Entry 6ITC (electron microscopy, 3.45 A resolution); this record covers chains A and Y of the 7 polymer chains in the assembly.

Chain A:
Protein: Protein translocase subunit SecA
Source organism: Bacillus subtilis (strain 168)
UniProt: P28366 (SECA_BACSU); residue numbers follow UniProt; this construct covers 1-780
Chain sequence (780 residues; each row starts with the number of its first residue):
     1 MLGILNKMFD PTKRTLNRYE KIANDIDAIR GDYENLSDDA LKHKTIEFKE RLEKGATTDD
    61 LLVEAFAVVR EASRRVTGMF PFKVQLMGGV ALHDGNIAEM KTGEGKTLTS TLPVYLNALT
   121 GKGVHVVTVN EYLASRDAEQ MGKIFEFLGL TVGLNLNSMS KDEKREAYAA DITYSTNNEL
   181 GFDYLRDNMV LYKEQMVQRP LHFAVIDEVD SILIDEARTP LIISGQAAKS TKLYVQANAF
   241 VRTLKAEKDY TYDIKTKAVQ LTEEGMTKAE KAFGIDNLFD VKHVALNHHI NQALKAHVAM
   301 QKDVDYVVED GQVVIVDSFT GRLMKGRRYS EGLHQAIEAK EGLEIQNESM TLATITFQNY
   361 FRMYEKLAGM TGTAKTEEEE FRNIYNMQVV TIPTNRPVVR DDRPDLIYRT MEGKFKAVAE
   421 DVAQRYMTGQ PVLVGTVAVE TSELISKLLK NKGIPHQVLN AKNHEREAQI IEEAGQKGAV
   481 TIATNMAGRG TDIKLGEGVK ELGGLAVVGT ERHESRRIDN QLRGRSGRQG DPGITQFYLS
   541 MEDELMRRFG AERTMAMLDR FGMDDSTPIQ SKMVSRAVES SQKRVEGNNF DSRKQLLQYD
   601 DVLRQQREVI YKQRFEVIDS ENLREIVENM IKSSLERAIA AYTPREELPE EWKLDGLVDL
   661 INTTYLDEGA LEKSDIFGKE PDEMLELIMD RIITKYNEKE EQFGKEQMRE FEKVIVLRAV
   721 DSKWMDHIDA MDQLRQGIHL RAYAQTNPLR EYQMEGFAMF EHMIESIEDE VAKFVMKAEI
Unresolved in the structure: 1-13, 779-780
Residues lining bound ligands:
  - ADP (adenosine-5'-diphosphate): Met79, Phe80, Pro81, Phe82, Gln85, Thr102, Gly103, Glu104, Gly105, Lys106, Thr107, Arg136, Asp492, Lys494, Arg528, Gln529
  - beryllium trifluoride (BEF): Thr102, Gly103, Glu208, Arg489, Gly490, Thr491, Gln521, Gly524, Arg525, Arg528
Curated features (UniProtKB/Swiss-Prot):
  - binding site (ATP): Met79, Phe80, Gln85, Gly103 to Thr107, Asp492
  - mutagenesis: Lys101 (K101N: Can restore growth of E.coli secA mutants), Lys106 (K106N: Loss of activity. Cannot complement E.coli secA mutants), Gly587 (G587C: Forms position 587-750 dimers upon oxidation in vitro; when associated with C-750. Does not form position 587-587 dimers (homodimers)), Asn588 (N588C: Forms position 588-588 dimers upon oxidation in vitro (homodimers)), Arg750 (R750C: Forms position 587-750 dimers upon oxidation in vitro; when associated with C-587. Also forms position 750-750 dimers (homodimers))

Chain Y:
Protein: Protein translocase subunit SecY
Source organism: Geobacillus thermodenitrificans (strain NG80-2)
UniProt: A4IJK8 (A4IJK8_GEOTN); aligned to UniProt positions 1-430 over residues 1-430
Chain sequence (424 residues; each row starts with the number of its first residue; note: 6 numbers in that range are skipped by the numbering (no residue carries them; nothing is unmodelled there)):
     1 MFRTISNFMR VSDIRNKIIF TLLMLIVFRI GTFIPVPSVN TDVLKLQDQL NAFGVLNIFC
    61 GGALQNFSIF AMGVMPYITA SIIVQLLQMD VVPKFAEWSK QGEMGRRKLA QFTRYFTIVL
   121 GFIQALGMSY GFNNLAGGML IQNPGIGTYL LIAVVLTAGT AFLMWLGEQI TAKGVGNGIS
   181 IIIFAGIVSG IPTILNQIYA QTF
   210 GGLNIVRLLL VALAVVAVIV GVIYIQQAFR KIPIQYAKRL EGRNPVGGHS THLPLKVNPA
   270 GVIPVIFAVS FLIAPPTIAS FFGTNDVTLW IRRTFDYTHP VGMTIYVVLI IAFTYFYAFV
   330 QVNPEQMADN LKKQGGYIPG IRPGKNTQEY VTRILYRLTL VGSLFLAFIA VLPVFFVNFA
   390 NLPPSAQIGG TSLLIVVGVA LETMKQLESQ LVKRHYRGFI K
Unresolved in the structure: 1, 203, 210-211
Differences from the reference sequence: engineered mutation Cys60 (Gly in A4IJK8), Thr202 (Gln in A4IJK8), Gly210 (Glu204 in A4IJK8), Gly211 (Asn205 in A4IJK8), Asn213 (Arg in A4IJK8)

Interface between chain A and chain Y:
Pairs across the interface (88; chain A residue first):
  Gln260(A) - Lys341(Y)  hydrogen bond (side chain-backbone)
  Gln260(A) - Lys342(Y)  hydrogen bond (side chain-backbone)
  Leu261(A) - Lys341(Y)
  Glu263(A) - Arg351(Y)  salt bridge
  Met266(A) - Arg351(Y)
  Met266(A) - Pro352(Y)
  Asn277(A) - Gly349(Y)  hydrogen bond (side chain-backbone)
  Phe279(A) - Tyr346(Y)
  Phe279(A) - Ile347(Y)
  Phe279(A) - Pro348(Y)
  Phe279(A) - Gly349(Y)  hydrogen bond (backbone-backbone)
  Phe279(A) - Arg351(Y)
  Phe279(A) - Pro352(Y)
  Val281(A) - Gln244(Y)
  Val284(A) - Gln244(Y)
  Val284(A) - Glu250(Y)
  Asn287(A) - Ala246(Y)
  Asn287(A) - Tyr346(Y)
  His288(A) - Ala246(Y)
  His288(A) - Lys247(Y)
  His288(A) - Arg248(Y)
  His288(A) - Leu249(Y)
  Glu331(A) - Lys247(Y)
  Glu348(A) - Leu249(Y)
  Arg584(A) - Gln101(Y)  hydrogen bond (side chain-backbone)
  Asp591(A) - Glu103(Y)
  Val602(A) - Tyr425(Y)
  Gln605(A) - Lys422(Y)
  Gln605(A) - Tyr425(Y)
  Gln606(A) - Tyr425(Y)  hydrogen bond
  Val609(A) - Gly427(Y)
  Ile610(A) - Phe428(Y)  hydrophobic
  Gln613(A) - Gly427(Y)
  Gln613(A) - Phe428(Y)
  Gln613(A) - Ile429(Y)
  Glu616(A) - Ile429(Y)
  Ile626(A) - Ile429(Y)  hydrophobic
  Asn629(A) - Ile429(Y)
  Asn629(A) - Lys430(Y)
  Met630(A) - Phe428(Y)  hydrophobic
  Val720(A) - Phe428(Y)  hydrophobic
  Asp729(A) - Arg248(Y)  salt bridge
  Asp729(A) - Gly251(Y)
  Gln733(A) - Arg248(Y)
  Gln733(A) - Glu250(Y)
  Gln733(A) - Gly251(Y)
  Gln733(A) - Thr260(Y)
  Gln736(A) - Tyr245(Y)
  Gln736(A) - Lys247(Y)
  Gln736(A) - Arg248(Y)
  Gly737(A) - Tyr245(Y)
  Gly737(A) - Thr260(Y)
  His739(A) - Tyr245(Y)  hydrogen bond
  His739(A) - Gln343(Y)  hydrogen bond
  Leu740(A) - Ile243(Y)  hydrophobic
  Leu740(A) - Tyr245(Y)
  Leu740(A) - His261(Y)
  Leu740(A) - Leu262(Y)
  Leu740(A) - Pro263(Y)
  Leu740(A) - Leu340(Y)  hydrophobic
  Arg741(A) - His261(Y)
  Arg741(A) - Pro263(Y)
  Tyr743(A) - Leu262(Y)  hydrophobic
  Tyr743(A) - Pro263(Y)
  Tyr743(A) - Gln335(Y)
  Tyr743(A) - Met336(Y)
  Tyr743(A) - Asn339(Y)
  Ala744(A) - Phe238(Y)  hydrophobic
  Ala744(A) - Pro263(Y)  hydrogen bond (backbone-backbone)
  Ala744(A) - Lys265(Y)
  Gln745(A) - Gln330(Y)
  Arg750(A) - Glu411(Y)  salt bridge
  Arg750(A) - Lys414(Y)
  Arg750(A) - Gln415(Y)
  Arg750(A) - Ser418(Y)
  Gln753(A) - Lys422(Y)
  Met754(A) - Ser418(Y)  hydrogen bond
  Met754(A) - Val421(Y)  hydrophobic
  Glu755(A) - His258(Y)
  Phe757(A) - Val421(Y)
  Phe757(A) - His424(Y)
  Phe757(A) - Tyr425(Y)  hydrophobic
  Met759(A) - His258(Y)
  Phe760(A) - Tyr425(Y)  hydrophobic
  Glu761(A) - Arg426(Y)
  Ile764(A) - Gly427(Y)
  Ile764(A) - Phe428(Y)  hydrophobic
  Glu768(A) - Phe428(Y)
Other interface residues (no listed pair), chain A (59 interface residues in all): Ala258, Thr267, Glu270, Asp280, Asn291, Gln292, Arg553, Asn588, Arg614, Val617, Ala730, Asp732, Leu734, Ile767
Other interface residues (no listed pair), chain Y (50 interface residues in all): Lys94, Lys100, Pro254, Ile350, Glu417
From the paper, about this interface:
  - interface residues, chain Y: Tyr425(Y), Phe428(Y)

In short:
59 residues of chain A face 50 of chain Y across their interface; the contacts include 10 hydrogen bonds and 3
salt bridges. Among the polar pairs are Glu263(A)-Arg351(Y), Asp729(A)-Arg248(Y) and Arg750(A)-Glu411(Y).
Bound to chain A: beryllium trifluoride and ADP. The paper reports interface residues Tyr425(Y) and Phe428(Y).
Here chain A is Protein translocase subunit SecA (Bacillus subtilis (strain 168)) and chain Y is Protein
translocase subunit SecY (Geobacillus thermodenitrificans (strain NG80-2)). Entry 6ITC (Structure of a
substrate engaged SecA-SecY protein translocation machine) was determined by electron microscopy.
